PDB entry 8ARN | X-ray diffraction, 1.50 A resolution | chains A and C

Chain A:
Name: Oligopeptide-binding protein OppA
Source organism: Bacillus subtilis subsp. subtilis str. 168
Reference sequence: P24141 (OPPA_BACSU); residues 1-525 here correspond to UniProt positions 21-545 (UniProt number = residue number + 20)
Amino-acid sequence (525 residues; row label = number of the first residue in the row):
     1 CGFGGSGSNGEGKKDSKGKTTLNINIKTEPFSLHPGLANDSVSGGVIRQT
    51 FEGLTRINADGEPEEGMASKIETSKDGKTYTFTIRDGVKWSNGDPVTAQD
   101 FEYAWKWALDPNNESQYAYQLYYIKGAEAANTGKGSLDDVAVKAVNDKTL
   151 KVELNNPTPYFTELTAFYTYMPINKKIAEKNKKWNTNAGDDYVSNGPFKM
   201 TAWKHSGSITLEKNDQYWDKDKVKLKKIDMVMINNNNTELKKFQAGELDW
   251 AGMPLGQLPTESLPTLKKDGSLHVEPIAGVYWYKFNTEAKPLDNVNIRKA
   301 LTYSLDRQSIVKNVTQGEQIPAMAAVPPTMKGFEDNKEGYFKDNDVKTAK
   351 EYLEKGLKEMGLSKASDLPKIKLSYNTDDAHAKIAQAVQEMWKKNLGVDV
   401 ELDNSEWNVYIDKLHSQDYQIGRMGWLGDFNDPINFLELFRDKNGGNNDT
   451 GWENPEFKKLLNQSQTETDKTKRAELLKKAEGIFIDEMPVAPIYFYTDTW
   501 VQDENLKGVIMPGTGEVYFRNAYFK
Disordered / not traced: 1-16
Differences from the reference sequence: variant Ser6 (Thr26 in P24141), Lys175 (Glu195 in P24141), Ile320 (Met340 in P24141)
Curated features (UniProtKB/Swiss-Prot):
  - modified residue: Thr450 (Phosphothreonine)
  - lipidation: Cys1 (N-palmitoyl cysteine)
From the paper describing this entry:
  - binding site for Endogenous tetrapeptide (SER-ASN-SER-SER) (chain C): Lys27, Asn39 to Ser41, Tyr117, Asn376, His381, Trp407, Arg423, Gly425 to Leu427, Asp429

Chain C:
Name: Endogenous tetrapeptide (SER-ASN-SER-SER)
Source organism: Escherichia coli
Amino-acid sequence (4 residues; each row starts with the number of its first residue):
     1 SNSS

Interface between chain A and chain C:
Pairs across the interface - 28 pairs, chain A then chain C:
  Lys27(A) - Ser4(C)  hydrogen bond (side chain-backbone)
  Asn39(A) - Ser1(C)
  Asn39(A) - Asn2(C)  hydrogen bond (backbone-backbone)
  Asp40(A) - Asn2(C)
  Ser41(A) - Asn2(C)  hydrogen bond (backbone-backbone)
  Ser41(A) - Ser3(C)
  Ser41(A) - Ser4(C)  hydrogen bond (side chain-backbone)
  Val42(A) - Ser4(C)
  Tyr117(A) - Ser1(C)  hydrogen bond (side chain-backbone)
  Tyr168(A) - Ser1(C)
  Asn376(A) - Ser4(C)  hydrogen bond (side chain-backbone)
  His381(A) - Ser4(C)  hydrogen bond (side chain-backbone)
  Trp407(A) - Asn2(C)
  Trp407(A) - Ser3(C)
  Trp407(A) - Ser4(C)
  Arg423(A) - Ser3(C)  hydrogen bond (side chain-backbone)
  Arg423(A) - Ser4(C)  hydrogen bond (side chain-backbone)
  Met424(A) - Asn2(C)
  Gly425(A) - Ser1(C)
  Gly425(A) - Asn2(C)
  Gly425(A) - Ser3(C)  hydrogen bond (backbone-backbone)
  Trp426(A) - Ser1(C)
  Trp426(A) - Asn2(C)
  Leu427(A) - Ser1(C)  hydrogen bond (backbone-backbone)
  Leu427(A) - Ser3(C)
  Asp429(A) - Ser1(C)  hydrogen bond (side chain-backbone)
  Asn447(A) - Asn2(C)
  Tyr496(A) - Ser3(C)
Other interface residues (no listed pair), chain A (20 interface residues in all): Thr28, Asp378

Overview:
Chain A and chain C form an interface of 20 and 4 residues respectively; the contacts include 12 hydrogen
bonds. Among the polar pairs are Lys27(A)-Ser4(C), Ser41(A)-Ser4(C) and Tyr117(A)-Ser1(C). From the paper: a
binding site for Endogenous tetrapeptide (SER-ASN-SER-SER) (chain C) at Lys27(A), Asn39(A) and Tyr117(A) among
others.
Chain A is Oligopeptide-binding protein OppA (Bacillus subtilis subsp. subtilis str. 168) and chain C is
Endogenous tetrapeptide (SER-ASN-SER-SER) (Escherichia coli); the structure, Crystal structure of the peptide
binding protein, OppA, from Bacillus subtilis in complex with an endogenous ..., was determined by X-ray
diffraction, deposited together with 8ARE, 8AY0 and 8AZB.
